PDB entry 8B6L | electron microscopy, 7.60 A resolution (low resolution: residue-level contacts below are approximate; hydrogen-bond / salt-bridge calls are withheld) | chains M and P of the 16 polymer chains in the assembly

Chain M:
Protein: Dolichyl-diphosphooligosaccharide--protein glycosyltransferase subunit DAD1
From: Homo sapiens
UniProt: P61803 (DAD1_HUMAN); residue numbers follow UniProt; this construct covers 1-113
Chain sequence (113 residues; each row starts with the number of its first residue):
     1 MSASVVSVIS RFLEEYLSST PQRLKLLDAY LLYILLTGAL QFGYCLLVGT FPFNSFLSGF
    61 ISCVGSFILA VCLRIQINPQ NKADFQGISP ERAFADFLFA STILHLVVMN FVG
Not modelled in the structure: 1-3
UniProt features mapped onto this chain:
  - modified residue: Ser-2 (N-acetylserine)

Chain P:
Protein: Dolichyl-diphosphooligosaccharide--protein glycosyltransferase subunit 2
From: Homo sapiens
UniProt: P04844 (RPN2_HUMAN); residue numbers follow UniProt; this construct covers 1-631
Chain sequence (631 residues; numbered 1 to 631; the number before each row is that of its first residue):
     1 MAPPGSSTVF LLALTIIAST WALTPTHYLT KHDVERLKAS LDRPFTNLES AFYSIVGLSS
    61 LGAQVPDAKK ACTYIRSNLD PSNVDSLFYA AQASQALSGC EISISNETKD LLLAAVSEDS
   121 SVTQIYHAVA ALSGFGLPLA SQEALSALTA RLSKEETVLA TVQALQTASH LSQQADLRSI
   181 VEEIEDLVAR LDELGGVYLQ FEEGLETTAL FVAATYKLMD HVGTEPSIKE DQVIQLMNAI
   241 FSKKNFESLS EAFSVASAAA VLSHNRYHVP VVVVPEGSAS DTHEQAILRL QVTNVLSQPL
   301 TQATVKLEHA KSVASRATVL QKTSFTPVGD VFELNFMNVK FSSGYYDFLV EVEGDNRYIA
   361 NTVELRVKIS TEVGITNVDL STVDKDQSIA PKTTRVTYPA KAKGTFIADS HQNFALFFQL
   421 VDVNTGAELT PHQTFVRLHN QKTGQEVVFV AEPDNKNVYK FELDTSERKI EFDSASGTYT
   481 LYLIIGDATL KNPILWNVAD VVIKFPEEEA PSTVLSQNLF TPKQEIQHLF REPEKRPPTV
   541 VSNTFTALIL SPLLLLFALW IRIGANVSNF TFAPSTIIFH LGHAAMLGLM YVYWTQLNMF
   601 QTLKYLAILG SVTFLAGNRM LAQQAVKRTA H
Not modelled in the structure: 1-20, 523-530, 631
Cystine bridges: Cys-72/Cys-100
UniProt features mapped onto this chain:
  - glycosylation: Asn-106 (N-linked (GlcNAc...) asparagine)
  - cross-link: Lys-154 (Glycyl lysine isopeptide (Lys-Gly) (interchain with G-Cter in ubiquitin))

Chain M / chain P interface:
Pairs across the interface (25; chain M residue first):
  Gln-22(M) / Ile-563(P)
  Lys-25(M) / Ile-563(P)
  Leu-26(M) / Trp-560(P)
  Ala-29(M) / Leu-556(P)
  Ala-29(M) / Leu-559(P)
  Ala-29(M) / Trp-560(P)
  Tyr-30(M) / Leu-556(P)
  Tyr-33(M) / Pro-552(P)
  Tyr-33(M) / Leu-553(P)
  Tyr-33(M) / Leu-556(P)
  Leu-36(M) / Leu-555(P)
  Thr-37(M) / Pro-552(P)
  Leu-40(M) / Phe-545(P)
  Leu-40(M) / Leu-548(P)
  Leu-40(M) / Ile-549(P)
  Tyr-44(M) / Phe-545(P)
  Val-48(M) / Pro-537(P)
  Glu-91(M) / Leu-621(P)
  Glu-91(M) / Ala-625(P)
  Glu-91(M) / Arg-628(P)
  Leu-98(M) / Phe-579(P)
  Met-109(M) / Met-590(P)
  Asn-110(M) / Tyr-593(P)
  Asn-110(M) / Met-599(P)
  Val-112(M) / Trp-594(P)
Also at the interface, not in a pair above, chain M (23 interface residues in all): Leu-32, Gln-41, Pro-90, Ala-95, Thr-102, His-105, Leu-106
Also at the interface, not in a pair above, chain P (24 interface residues in all): Val-541, Ser-542, Met-586, Thr-602, Leu-603

In short:
Chain M and chain P form an interface of 23 and 24 residues respectively.
Chain M is Dolichyl-diphosphooligosaccharide--protein glycosyltransferase subunit DAD1 and chain P is
Dolichyl-diphosphooligosaccharide--protein glycosyltransferase subunit 2, both from Homo sapiens; the
structure, Subtomogram average of the human Sec61-TRAP-OSTA-translocon, was determined by electron microscopy
(same publication as 8B6Z).
